Entry 5FDC (X-ray diffraction, 1.75 A resolution); this record covers chain A.

[Chain A]
Name: Carbonic anhydrase 2
Organism: Homo sapiens
Notes: EC 4.2.1.1
UniProt: P00918 (CAH2_HUMAN); the author numbering skips numbers that UniProt does not, so the offset changes along the chain: 1-125 = UniProt 1-125; 127-261 = UniProt 126-260
Sequence (260 residues; each row starts with the number of its first residue; note: 1 number in that range is skipped by the numbering (no residue carries it; nothing is unmodelled there)):
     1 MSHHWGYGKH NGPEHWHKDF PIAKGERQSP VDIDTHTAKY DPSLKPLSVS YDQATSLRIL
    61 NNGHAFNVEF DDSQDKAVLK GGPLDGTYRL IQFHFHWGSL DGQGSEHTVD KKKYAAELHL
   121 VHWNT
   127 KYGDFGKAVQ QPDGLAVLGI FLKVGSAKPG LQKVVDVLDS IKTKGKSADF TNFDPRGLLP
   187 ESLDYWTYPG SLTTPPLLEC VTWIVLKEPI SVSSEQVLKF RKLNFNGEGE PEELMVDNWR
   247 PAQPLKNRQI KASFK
Unresolved in the structure: 1-2
Metal / ion sites: Zn2+: His94, His96, His119 (together with jnj-26990990); 4-(hydroxymercury)benzoic acid Hg: Gln137, Glu205
Small-molecule neighbours:
  - jnj-26990990 (5WN; 3-[(sulfamoylamino)methyl]-1-benzothiophene): Gln92, His94, His96, Glu106, His119, Val121, Phe131, Ser197, Leu198, Thr199, Thr200, Pro201, Pro202, Trp209
  - 4-(hydroxymercury)benzoic acid (HGB): Val135, Gln136, Gln137, Pro138, Glu205, Cys206
Curated features (UniProtKB/Swiss-Prot):
  - active site: His64 (Proton donor/acceptor)
  - binding site (Zn(2+)): His94, His96, His119
  - binding site (substrate): Thr199, Thr200
  - site: Tyr7 (Fine-tunes the proton-transfer properties of H-64), Asn62 (Fine-tunes the proton-transfer properties of H-64), Asn67 (Fine-tunes the proton-transfer properties of H-64), Gln92 (Involved in the binding of some activators, including histamine and L-histidine)
  - modified residue: Ser2 (N-acetylserine), Ser166 (Phosphoserine), Ser173 (Phosphoserine)

[Overview]
Bound to chain A: jnj-26990990 and 4-(hydroxymercury)benzoic acid. His94, His96 and His119 form the Zn2+ site.
Gln137 and Glu205 form the 4-(hydroxymercury)benzoic acid Hg site. From UniProt: active-site residue His64, 3
Zn2+-binding residues and substrate-binding residues Thr199 and Thr200.
Chain A is Carbonic anhydrase 2 (Homo sapiens); the structure, Crystal structure of Human Carbonic Anhydrase
II in complex with the anticonvulsant sulfamide JNJ-26990990 and its ..., was determined by X-ray diffraction
together with 5FDI from the same study.
